PDB entry 7RKY | electron microscopy, 3.80 A resolution | chains A and B of the 5 polymer chains in the assembly

== Chain A ==
Protein: Guanine nucleotide-binding protein G(i) subunit alpha-1
From: Homo sapiens
UniProt: P63096 (GNAI1_HUMAN); residues 2-354 here = UniProt positions 2-354
Sequence (353 residues; each row starts with the number of its first residue):
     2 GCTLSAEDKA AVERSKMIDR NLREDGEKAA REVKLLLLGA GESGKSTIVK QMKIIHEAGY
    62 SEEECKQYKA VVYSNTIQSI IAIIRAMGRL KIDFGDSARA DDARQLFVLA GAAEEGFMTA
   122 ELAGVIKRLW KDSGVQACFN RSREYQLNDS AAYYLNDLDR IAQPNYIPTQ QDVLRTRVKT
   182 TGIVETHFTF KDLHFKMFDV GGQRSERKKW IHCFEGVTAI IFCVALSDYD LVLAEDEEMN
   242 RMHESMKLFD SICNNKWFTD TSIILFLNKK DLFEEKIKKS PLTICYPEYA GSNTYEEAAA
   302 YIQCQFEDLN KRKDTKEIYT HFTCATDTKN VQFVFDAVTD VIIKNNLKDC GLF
Disordered / not traced: 234-240, 350-354
Small-molecule neighbours: GDP (guanosine-5'-diphosphate): Ala41, Gly42, Glu43, Ser44, Gly45, Lys46, Ser47, Thr48, Asp150, Ser151, Arg176, Thr177, Arg178, Asn269, Lys270, Asp272, Leu273, Cys325, Ala326, Thr327
Swiss-Prot annotation at these positions:
  - region: Lys35 to Thr48 (G1 motif), Asp173 to Thr181 (G2 motif), Phe196 to Arg205 (G3 motif), Ile265 to Asp272 (G4 motif), Thr324 to Thr329 (G5 motif)
  - binding site (GTP): Glu43 to Thr48, Ser151, Leu175 to Thr181, Asp200 to Gln204, Asn269 to Asp272, Ala326
  - binding site (Mg(2+)): Ser47, Thr181
  - modified residue: Arg178 (ADP-ribosylarginine), Gln204 (Deamidated glutamine), Cys351 (ADP-ribosylcysteine)
  - lipidation: Gly2 (N-myristoyl glycine), Cys3 (S-palmitoyl cysteine)
  - natural variant: Gly40 (G40C: In NEDHISB; G40R: In NEDHISB), Gly45 (G45D: In NEDHISB), Thr48 (T48I: In NEDHISB; T48K: In NEDHISB), Gln52 (Q52P: In NEDHISB), Ser75 (deletion: In NEDHISB; uncertain significance), Gln172 (deletion: In NEDHISB), Asp173 (D173V: In NEDHISB), Glu186 to Phe189 (deletion: In NEDHISB; uncertain significance), Cys224 (C224Y: In NEDHISB), Lys270 (K270N: In NEDHISB; K270R: In NEDHISB), Asp272 (D272G: In NEDHISB), Ala326 (A326P: In NEDHISB), 1 further natural variant entry in UniProt
  - mutagenesis: Gly42 (G42R: Abolishes switch to an activated conformation and dissociation from beta and gamma subunits upon GTP binding. Abolishes interaction with RGS family members), Glu116 (E116L: Enhances interaction (inactive GDP-bound) with RGS14), Gln147 (Q147L: Enhances interaction (inactive GDP-bound) with RGS14), Glu245 (E245L: Enhances interaction (inactive GDP-bound) with RGS14)

== Chain B ==
Protein: Guanine nucleotide-binding protein G(I)/G(S)/G(T) subunit beta-1
From: Homo sapiens
UniProt: P62873 (GBB1_HUMAN); numbering as in UniProt (aligned over 2-340)
Sequence (345 residues; numbered -4 to 340; the number before each row is that of its first residue; numbers below 1 keep their minus sign (Gly-4 is residue -4)):
    -4 GPGSSGSELD QLRQEAEQLK NQIRDARKAC ADATLSQITN NIDPVGRIQM RTRRTLRGHL
    56 AKIYAMHWGT DSRLLVSASQ DGKLIIWDSY TTNKVHAIPL RSSWVMTCAY APSGNYVACG
   116 GLDNICSIYN LKTREGNVRV SRELAGHTGY LSCCRFLDDN QIVTSSGDTT CALWDIETGQ
   176 QTTTFTGHTG DVMSLSLAPD TRLFVSGACD ASAKLWDVRE GMCRQTFTGH ESDINAICFF
   236 PNGNAFATGS DDATCRLFDL RADQELMTYS HDNIICGITS VSFSKSGRLL LAGYDDFNCN
   296 VWDALKADRA GVLAGHDNRV SCLGVTDDGM AVATGSWDSF LKIWN
Disordered / not traced: -4 to 2
Construct notes: expression tag (-4 to 1)
Swiss-Prot annotation at these positions:
  - modified residue: Ser2 (N-acetylserine), His266 (Phosphohistidine)
  - natural variant: Leu30 (L30F: In MRD42; uncertain significance), Arg52 (R52G: In MRD42), Gly64 (G64V: In MRD42), Asp76 (D76E: In MRD42; D76G: In MRD42), Gly77 (G77S: In MRD42), Lys78 (K78R: In MRD42), Ile80 (I80N: In MRD42; I80T: In MRD42), His91 (H91R: In MRD42; uncertain significance), Ala92 (A92T: In MRD42), Pro94 (P94S: In MRD42), Leu95 (L95P: In MRD42), Arg96 (R96L: In MRD42), 5 further natural variant entries in UniProt

== How chain A and chain B interact ==
Pairs across the interface - 32 pairs, chain A then chain B:
  Val13(A) with Asn88(B)
  Arg15(A) with Val90(B), hydrogen bond (side chain-backbone); His91(B)
  Ser16(A) with Asn88(B); Lys89(B)
  Asp20(A) with Lys89(B), salt bridge
  Leu23(A) with Gly53(B); Leu55(B), hydrophobic; Lys78(B); Ile80(B), hydrophobic
  Thr182(A) with Asn119(B); Thr143(B)
  Gly183(A) with Asn119(B)
  Ile184(A) with Trp99(B); Leu117(B)
  Phe199(A) with Trp99(B), hydrophobic
  Gln204(A) with Asn119(B); Tyr145(B)
  Ser206(A) with Tyr145(B)
  Glu207(A) with Asp186(B)
  Lys210(A) with Tyr145(B); Asp228(B), salt bridge; Asn230(B)
  Trp211(A) with Met101(B), hydrophobic
  His213(A) with Lys57(B); Tyr59(B), hydrogen bond; Trp332(B)
  Cys214(A) with Tyr59(B); Gln75(B); Trp99(B); Met101(B), hydrophobic
  Phe215(A) with Trp99(B), hydrophobic
Also at the interface, not in a pair above, chain A (23 interface residues in all): Ala12, Ile19, Asp26, Gly27, Lys209, Glu216
Also at the interface, not in a pair above, chain B (26 interface residues in all): Ala92, Asp118, Gly162, Met188, Cys204

== Summary ==
Chain A and chain B form an interface of 23 and 26 residues respectively; the contacts include 2 hydrogen
bonds and 2 salt bridges. Among the polar pairs are Asp20(A)-Lys89(B), Lys210(A)-Asp228(B) and
Arg15(A)-Val90(B). Bound to chain A: GDP.
Here chain A is Guanine nucleotide-binding protein G(i) subunit alpha-1 and chain B is Guanine
nucleotide-binding protein G(I)/G(S)/G(T) subunit beta-1, both from Homo sapiens. Entry 7RKY (Binding mode of
US27-Gi-scFv16 in OCL-state) was determined by electron microscopy (same publication as 7RKF, 7RKM, 7RKN and
7RKX).
